5INP - chains A and D of the 4 polymer chains in the assembly; structure by X-ray diffraction, 1.95 A resolution.

== Chain A ==
Name: Tyrosyl-DNA phosphodiesterase 2
From: Mus musculus
Notes: EC 3.1.4.-
UniProt: Q9JJX7 (TYDP2_MOUSE); residue numbers follow UniProt; this construct covers 118-370
Sequence (256 residues; row label = number of the first residue in the row):
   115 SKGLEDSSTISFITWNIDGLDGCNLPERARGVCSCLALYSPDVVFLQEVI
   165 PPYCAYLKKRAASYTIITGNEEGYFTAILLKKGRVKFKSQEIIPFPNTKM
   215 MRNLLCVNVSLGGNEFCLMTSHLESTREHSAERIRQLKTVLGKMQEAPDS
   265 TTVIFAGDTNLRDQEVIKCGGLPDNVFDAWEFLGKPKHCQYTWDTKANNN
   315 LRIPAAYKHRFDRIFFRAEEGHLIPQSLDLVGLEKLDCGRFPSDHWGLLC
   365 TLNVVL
Not modelled in the structure: 115
Differences from the reference sequence: expression tag (115-117)
Ion coordination: Mn2+: Glu162 (shared with DC1(D) of chain D)
Reported in the primary citation:
  - catalytic residues: Arg216, Asp272, Asn274, His359 (from molecular simulation)

== Chain D ==
Molecule: 9-nt DNA strand
Sequence (9 nucleotides; row label = number of the first residue in the row):
     1 CCGAATTCG
Ion coordination: Mn2+: DC1 (shared with Glu162(A) of chain A)

== Interface between chain A and chain D ==
Residue-residue contacts (19; chain A residue first):
  Asn130(A) with DC1(D), hydrogen bond to the phosphate
  Glu162(A) with DC1(D), phosphate contact
  His236(A) with DC1(D), salt bridge to the phosphate
  Ser239(A) with DC1(D), hydrogen bond to the phosphate
  Thr240(A) with DC2(D), phosphate contact
  Arg241(A) with DG3(D), salt bridge to the phosphate
  Asp272(A) with DC1(D), phosphate contact
  Asn274(A) with DC1(D), hydrogen bond to the phosphate
  Arg276(A) with DC2(D), salt bridge to the phosphate
  Trp307(A) with DC1(D), sugar contact; DC2(D), sugar contact
  Leu315(A) with DC1(D), base contact
  Ile317(A) with DC2(D), base contact
  Tyr321(A) with DC2(D), base contact; DG3(D), sugar contact
  His323(A) with DC2(D), phosphate contact
  Phe325(A) with DC1(D), sugar contact; DC2(D), phosphate contact
  His359(A) with DC1(D), salt bridge to the phosphate
Also at the interface, not in a pair above, chain A (18 interface residues in all): Arg216, Asp358
Also at the interface, not in a pair above, chain D (4 interface residues in all): DA4

== In short ==
18 residues of chain A and 4 residues of chain D are in contact; the contacts include 3 hydrogen bonds and 4
salt bridges. Among the polar pairs are Asn130(A)-DC1(D), Ser239(A)-DC1(D) and Asn274(A)-DC1(D). Glu162(A) and
DC1(D) coordinate Mn2+. The paper reports catalytic residues Arg216(A), Asp272(A) and Asn274(A) among others.
Chain A is Tyrosyl-DNA phosphodiesterase 2 (Mus musculus) and chain D is a 9-nt DNA strand; the structure,
Mouse Tdp2 reaction product (5'-phosphorylated DNA)-Mn2+ complex, was determined by X-ray diffraction (same
publication as 5HT2, 5INK, 5INL, 5INO and 5INQ).
